4ICG - chains B and D of the 4 polymer chains in the assembly; structure by X-ray diffraction, 2.92 A resolution.

[Chain B]
Name: DNA-binding protein H-NS
Source organism: Salmonella enterica subsp. enterica serovar Typhimurium str. LT2
Notes: fragment: N-terminal domain; engineered mutation(s): S2G
UniProtKB: P0A1S2 (HNS_SALTY); residue numbers follow UniProt; this construct covers 3-46
Sequence (46 residues; each row starts with the number of its first residue):
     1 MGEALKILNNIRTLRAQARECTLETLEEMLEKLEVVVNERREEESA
Not modelled in the structure: 1-2
Modified / non-standard residues: Mse1 (selenomethionine); Mse29 (selenomethionine; parent Met)
Differences from the reference sequence: expression tag (1-2)
Swiss-Prot annotation at these positions:
  - site: Arg12 (Interacts with Hha)
  - mutagenesis: Ile11 (I11A: No longer binds Hha or YdgT, slightly altered DNA-binding, wild-type self-association. Derepression of some H-NS-regulated genes, acts similarly to an hha deletion strain), Arg12 (R12A: No longer binds Hha, still able to bind YdgT; R12H: No longer binds Hha or YdgT, slightly altered DNA-binding, may self associate into longer than wild-type filaments. Derepression), Cys21 (C21S: No effect on DNA-binding or physical properties)
From the paper describing this entry:
  - mutagenesis - I11A: abolished binding to Hemolysin expression modulating protein (Involved in environmental regulation of virulence factors) (chain D)

[Chain D]
Name: Hemolysin expression modulating protein (Involved in environmental regulation of virulence factors)
Source organism: Salmonella enterica subsp. enterica serovar Typhimurium str. LT2
UniProtKB: Q7CR17 (Q7CR17_SALTY); numbering as in UniProt (aligned over 2-72)
Sequence (75 residues; numbered -2 to 72; the number before each row is that of its first residue; numbers below 1 keep their minus sign (Gly-2 is residue -2)):
    -2 GSHMSDKPLTKTDYLMRLRRCQTIDTLERVIEKNKYELSDNELAVFYSAA
    48 DHRLAELTMNKLYDKIPSSVWKFIR
Not modelled in the structure: -2 to 4
Modified / non-standard residues: Mse1 (selenomethionine); Mse13 (selenomethionine; parent Met); Mse56 (selenomethionine; parent Met)
Differences from the reference sequence: expression tag (-2 to 1)
Swiss-Prot annotation at these positions:
  - mutagenesis: Arg14 to Arg17 (Still interacts with H-NS, derepresses expression of H-NS/Hha coregulated genes but not genes regulated solely by H-NS), Arg14 (R14A: Still interacts with H-NS, derepresses expression of H-NS/Hha coregulated genes but not genes regulated solely by H-NS), Arg17 (R17A: Still interacts with H-NS, derepresses expression of H-NS/Hha coregulated genes but not genes regulated solely by H-NS), Arg26 (R26A: Still interacts with H-NS, derepresses expression of H-NS/Hha coregulated genes but not genes regulated solely by H-NS), Asp48 (D48A: No longer interacts with H-NS, derepresses expression of H-NS/Hha coregulated genes but not genes regulated solely by H-NS)
From the paper describing this entry:
  - mutagenesis - R17A: unchanged binding to DNA-binding protein H-NS (chain B)

[Interface between chain B and chain D]
Residue-residue contacts - 9 pairs, chain B then chain D:
  Glu20(B) with Asn38(D), hydrogen bond
  Glu28(B) with Ser45(D)
  Glu31(B) with Ile63(D); Trp68(D), hydrogen bond
  Lys32(B) with Asp48(D), salt bridge; Trp68(D)
  Val35(B) with Ser65(D); Trp68(D), hydrophobic
  Glu39(B) with Lys69(D)
Interface residues without a listed pair, chain D (8 interface residues in all): Pro64

[Summary]
6 residues of chain B face 8 of chain D across their interface; the contacts include 2 hydrogen bonds and 1
salt bridge. Polar contacts include Lys32(B)-Asp48(D), Glu20(B)-Asn38(D) and Glu31(B)-Trp68(D). From the
paper: I11A of chain B abolishes binding to Hemolysin expression modulating protein (Involved in environmental
regulation of virulence factors) (chain D); R17A of chain D leaves binding to DNA-binding protein H-NS (chain
B) unchanged.
Chain B is DNA-binding protein H-NS and chain D is Hemolysin expression modulating protein (Involved in
environmental regulation of virulence factors), both from Salmonella enterica subsp. enterica serovar
Typhimurium str. LT2; the structure, N-terminal dimerization domain of H-NS in complex with Hha (Salmonella
Typhimurium), was determined by X-ray diffraction.
